PDB entry 6Z9R | electron microscopy, 4.10 A resolution (low resolution: residue-level contacts below are approximate; hydrogen-bond / salt-bridge calls are withheld) | chains f and R of the 16 polymer chains in the assembly

[Chain f]
Molecule: Transcription termination factor Rho
From: Escherichia coli
Notes: EC 3.6.4.-
Reference sequence: A0A0A0GPI6 (A0A0A0GPI6_ECOLX); residues 1-419 here correspond to UniProt positions 25-443 (UniProt number = residue number + 24)
Amino-acid sequence (419 residues; each row starts with the number of its first residue):
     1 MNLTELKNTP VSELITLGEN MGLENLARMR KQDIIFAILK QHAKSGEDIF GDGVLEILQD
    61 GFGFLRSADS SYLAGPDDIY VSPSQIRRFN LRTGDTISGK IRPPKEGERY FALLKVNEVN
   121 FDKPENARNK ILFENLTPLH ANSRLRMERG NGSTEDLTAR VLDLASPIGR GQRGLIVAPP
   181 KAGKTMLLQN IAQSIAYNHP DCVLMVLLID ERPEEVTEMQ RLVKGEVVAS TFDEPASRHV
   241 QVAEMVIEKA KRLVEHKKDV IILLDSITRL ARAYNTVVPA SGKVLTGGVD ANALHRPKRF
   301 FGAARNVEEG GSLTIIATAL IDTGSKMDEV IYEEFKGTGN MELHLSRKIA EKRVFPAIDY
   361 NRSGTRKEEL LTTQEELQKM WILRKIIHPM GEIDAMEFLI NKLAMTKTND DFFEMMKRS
Disordered / not traced: 418-419

[Chain R]
Molecule: rut RNA
Sequence (99 nucleotides; row label = number of the first residue in the row):
     1 GGGAUAACCC CGCUCUUACA CAUUCCAGCC CUGAAAAAGG GCAUCAAAUU AAACCACACC
    61 UAUGGUGUAU GUCAAAUUAA ACCACACCUG GCGUGUGGC
Disordered / not traced: 1-18, 27-79
Metal / ion sites: Mg2+: C99 (shared with 3 residues of chain Y)

[How chain f and chain R interact]
Pairs across the interface (22; chain f residue first):
  Leu58(f) - C25(R)
  Asp60(f) - U24(R)
  Asp60(f) - C25(R)
  Phe62(f) - U24(R)
  Phe64(f) - U24(R)
  Tyr80(f) - A22(R)
  Tyr80(f) - U23(R)
  Tyr80(f) - U24(R)
  Ser82(f) - C21(R)
  Ser82(f) - A22(R)
  Ser84(f) - A20(R)
  Ser84(f) - C21(R)
  Gln85(f) - C19(R)
  Gln85(f) - A20(R)
  Arg88(f) - C19(R)
  Arg88(f) - A20(R)
  Phe89(f) - C19(R)
  Glu108(f) - U24(R)
  Tyr110(f) - U24(R)
  Leu114(f) - C19(R)
  Lys115(f) - C19(R)
  Val116(f) - C19(R)
Other interface residues (no listed pair), chain f (18 interface residues in all): Ala74, Lys100, Leu113

[Summary]
The interface between chain f and chain R involves 18 residues on one side and 7 on the other.
Chain f is Transcription termination factor Rho (Escherichia coli) and chain R is rut RNA; the structure,
Transcription termination intermediate complex 3, was determined by electron microscopy, deposited together
with 6Z9P, 6Z9Q, 6Z9S, 6Z9T, 7ADB, 7ADC, 7ADD and 7ADE.
